Entry 7MO7 (electron microscopy, 4.80 A resolution (low resolution: residue-level contacts below are approximate; hydrogen-bond / salt-bridge calls are withheld)); this record covers chains E and A of the 4 polymer chains in the assembly.

Chain E:
Molecule: Hepatocyte growth factor receptor
Source organism: Homo sapiens
Notes: EC 2.7.10.1
Reference sequence: P08581 (MET_HUMAN); numbering as in UniProt (aligned over 1-1390)
Chain sequence (1390 residues; each row starts with the number of its first residue):
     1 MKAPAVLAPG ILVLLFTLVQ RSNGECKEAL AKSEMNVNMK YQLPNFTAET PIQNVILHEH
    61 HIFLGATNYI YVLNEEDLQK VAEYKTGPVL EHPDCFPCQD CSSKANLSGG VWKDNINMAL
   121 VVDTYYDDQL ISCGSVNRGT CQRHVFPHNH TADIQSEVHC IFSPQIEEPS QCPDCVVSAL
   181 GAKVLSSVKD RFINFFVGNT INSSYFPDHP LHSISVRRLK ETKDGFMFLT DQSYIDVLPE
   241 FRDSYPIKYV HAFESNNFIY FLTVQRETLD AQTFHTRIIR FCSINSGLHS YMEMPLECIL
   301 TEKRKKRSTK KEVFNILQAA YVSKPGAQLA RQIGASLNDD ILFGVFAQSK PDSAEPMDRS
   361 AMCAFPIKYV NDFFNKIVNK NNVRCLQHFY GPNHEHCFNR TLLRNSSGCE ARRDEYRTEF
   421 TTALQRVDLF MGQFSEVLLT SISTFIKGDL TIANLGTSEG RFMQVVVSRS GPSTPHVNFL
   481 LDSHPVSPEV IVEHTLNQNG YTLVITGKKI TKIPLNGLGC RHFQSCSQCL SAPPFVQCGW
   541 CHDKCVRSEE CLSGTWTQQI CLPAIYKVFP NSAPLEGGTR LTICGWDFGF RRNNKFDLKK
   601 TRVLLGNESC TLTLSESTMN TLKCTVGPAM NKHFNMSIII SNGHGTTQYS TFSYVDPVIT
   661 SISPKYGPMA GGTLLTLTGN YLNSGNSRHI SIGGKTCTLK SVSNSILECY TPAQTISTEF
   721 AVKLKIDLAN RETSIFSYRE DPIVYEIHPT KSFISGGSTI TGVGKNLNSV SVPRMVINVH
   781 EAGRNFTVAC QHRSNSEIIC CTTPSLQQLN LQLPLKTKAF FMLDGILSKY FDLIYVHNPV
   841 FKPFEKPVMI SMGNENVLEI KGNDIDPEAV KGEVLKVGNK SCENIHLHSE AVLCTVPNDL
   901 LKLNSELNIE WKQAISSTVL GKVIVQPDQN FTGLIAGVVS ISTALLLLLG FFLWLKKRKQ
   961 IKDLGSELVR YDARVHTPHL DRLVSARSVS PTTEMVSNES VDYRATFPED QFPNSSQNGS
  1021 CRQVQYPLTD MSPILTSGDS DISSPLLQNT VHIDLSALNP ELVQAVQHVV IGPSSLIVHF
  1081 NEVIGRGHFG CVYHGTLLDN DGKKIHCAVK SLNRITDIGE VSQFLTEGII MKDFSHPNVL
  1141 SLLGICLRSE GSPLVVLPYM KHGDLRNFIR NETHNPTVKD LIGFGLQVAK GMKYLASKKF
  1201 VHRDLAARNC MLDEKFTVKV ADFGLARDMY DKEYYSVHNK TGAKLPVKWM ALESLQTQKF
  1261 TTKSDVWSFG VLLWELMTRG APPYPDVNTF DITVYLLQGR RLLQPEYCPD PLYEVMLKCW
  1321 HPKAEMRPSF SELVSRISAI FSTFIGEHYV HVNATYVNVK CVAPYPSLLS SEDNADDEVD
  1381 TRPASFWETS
Disordered / not traced: 1-25, 107-109, 302-310, 627-633, 681-686, 739-1390
Disulfide bonds: C26-C584, C95-C101, C98-C160, C133-C141, C172-C175, C282-C409, C298-C363, C385-C397, C520-C538, C526-C561, C529-C545, C541-C551, C610-C624, C697-C709
Swiss-Prot annotation at these positions:
  - region: W1320 to V1359 (Interaction with MUC20)
  - active site: D1204 (Proton acceptor)
  - binding site (ATP): I1084 to V1092, K1110
  - site: R307, S308 (Cleavage), Y1003 (Required for ligand-induced CBL-mediated ubiquitination), E1009, D1010 (Breakpoint for translocation to form TPR-MET oncogene)
  - modified residue: S966 (Phosphoserine), T977 (Phosphothreonine), S990 (Phosphoserine), S997 (Phosphoserine), S1000 (Phosphoserine), Y1003 (Phosphotyrosine), Y1230 (Phosphotyrosine), Y1234 (Phosphotyrosine), Y1235 (Phosphotyrosine), T1289 (Phosphothreonine), Y1349 (Phosphotyrosine), Y1356 (Phosphotyrosine), Y1365 (Phosphotyrosine)
  - glycosylation: N45 (N-linked (GlcNAc...) asparagine), N106 (N-linked (GlcNAc...) asparagine), N149 (N-linked (GlcNAc...) asparagine), N202 (N-linked (GlcNAc...) asparagine), N399 (N-linked (GlcNAc...) asparagine), N405 (N-linked (GlcNAc...) asparagine), T582 (O-linked (Man) threonine), N607 (N-linked (GlcNAc...) asparagine), N635 (N-linked (GlcNAc...) asparagine), T676 (O-linked (Man) threonine), T761 (O-linked (Man) threonine), N785 (N-linked (GlcNAc...) asparagine), N879 (N-linked (GlcNAc...) asparagine), N930 (N-linked (GlcNAc...) asparagine)
  - natural variant: H150 (H150Y: Found in a case of cancer of unknown primary origin; uncertain significance), N375 (N375K: Found in lung cancer also including cases carrying EGFR mutations; uncertain significance; N375S), C385 (C385Y: Found in a case of cancer of unknown primary origin; uncertain significance), P773 (P773L: In gastric cancer), F841 (F841V: In DFNB97), L964 to D1010 (deletion: In OSFD), P991 (P991S: In gastric cancer), Y1003 (Y1003S: Found in a patient with sporadic unilateral osteofibrous dysplasia; uncertain significance), V1092 (V1092I: In RCCP), H1094 (H1094L: In RCCP; H1094R: In RCCP; H1094Y: In RCCP), H1106 (H1106D: In RCCP), M1131 (M1131T: In RCCP), 10 further natural variant entries in UniProt
  - mutagenesis: Y1234 (Y1234F: Complete loss of kinase activity and of ligand-induced ubiquitination. Alters interaction with PTPN1 and PTPN2. Loss of interaction with PTPN1 and PTPN2; when associated with F-1235), Y1235 (Y1235F: Complete loss of kinase activity. Alters interaction with PTPN1 and PTPN2. Loss of interaction with PTPN1 and PTPN2; when associated with F-1234), Y1313 (Y1313F: No effect on ligand-induced CBL-mediated ubiquitination; when associated with F-1349, F-1356 and F-1365), Y1349 (Y1349F: No effect on ligand-induced CBL-mediated ubiquitination; when associated with F-1313, F-1356 and F-1365), Y1356 (Y1356F: No effect on ligand-induced CBL-mediated ubiquitination; when associated with F-1313, F-1349 and F-1365), Y1365 (Y1365F: No effect on ligand-induced CBL-mediated ubiquitination; when associated with F-1313, F-1349 and F-1356)
From the paper describing this entry:
  - mutagenesis - E267A/R384A/E419A, Y369A/F373A, R592E/N593E/K595E/K599E: decreased signaling with Hepatocyte growth factor (chain A)
  - mutagenesis - R426A/R469A: abolished signaling with Hepatocyte growth factor (chain A)

Chain A:
Molecule: Hepatocyte growth factor
Source organism: Homo sapiens
Reference sequence: P14210 (HGF_HUMAN); numbering as in UniProt (aligned over 1-728)
Chain sequence (728 residues; numbered 1 to 728; the number before each row is that of its first residue):
     1 MWVTKLLPAL LLQHVLLHLL LLPIAIPYAE GQRKRRNTIH EFKKSAKTTL IKIDPALKIK
    61 TKKVNTADQC ANRCTRNKGL PFTCKAFVFD KARKQCLWFP FNSMSSGVKK EFGHEFDLYE
   121 NKDYIRNCII GKGRSYKGTV SITKSGIKCQ PWSSMIPHEH SFLPSSYRGK DLQENYCRNP
   181 RGEEGGPWCF TSNPEVRYEV CDIPQCSEVE CMTCNGESYR GLMDHTESGK ICQRWDHQTP
   241 HRHKFLPERY PDKGFDDNYC RNPDGQPRPW CYTLDPHTRW EYCAIKTCAD NTMNDTDVPL
   301 ETTECIQGQG EGYRGTVNTI WNGIPCQRWD SQYPHEHDMT PENFKCKDLR ENYCRNPDGS
   361 ESPWCFTTDP NIRVGYCSQI PNCDMSHGQD CYRGNGKNYM GNLSQTRSGL TCSMWDKNME
   421 DLHRHIFWEP DASKLNENYC RNPDDDAHGP WCYTGNPLIP WDYCPISRCE GDTTPTIVNL
   481 DHPVISCAKT KQLRVVNGIP TRTNIGWMVS LRYRNKHICG GSLIKESWVL TARQCFPSRD
   541 LKDYEAWLGI HDVHGRGDEK CKQVLNVSQL VYGPEGSDLV LMKLARPAVL DDFVSTIDLP
   601 NYGCTIPEKT SCSVYGWGYT GLINYDGLLR VAHLYIMGNE KCSQHHRGKV TLNESEICAG
   661 AEKIGSGPCE GDYGGPLVCE QHKMRMVLGV IVPGRGCAIP NRPGIFVRVA YYAKWIHKII
   721 LTYKVPQS
Disordered / not traced: 1-33, 56-58, 291-301, 345-350, 385-388, 431-433, 470-494, 723-728
Disulfide bonds: C70-C96, C74-C84, C128-C206, C149-C189, C177-C201, C211-C288, C232-C271, C260-C283, C305-C383, C326-C365, C354-C377, C391-C469, C412-C452, C440-C464, C519-C535, C612-C679, C642-C658, C669-C697
Swiss-Prot annotation at these positions:
  - modified residue: Q32 (Pyrrolidone carboxylic acid)
  - glycosylation: N294 (N-linked (GlcNAc...) (complex) asparagine), N402 (N-linked (GlcNAc...) (complex) asparagine), T476 (O-linked (GalNAc...) threonine), N566 (N-linked (GlcNAc...) (complex) asparagine), N653 (N-linked (GlcNAc...) (complex) asparagine)
  - mutagenesis: R494 (R494Q: Loss of activity due to absence of proteolytic cleavage)
From the paper describing this entry:
  - mutagenesis - R242E/K244E/R249E: decreased signaling
  - mutagenesis - E159R, R242E/K244E/R249E, W321R/E361R/Y376A, Y673A: decreased binding to Hepatocyte growth factor receptor (chain E)
  - mutagenesis - K34E/R35E/R36E, K47E, R73E/R76E/K78E, K91E, F112A, H114E, E159R, E195R, R197E, R242E, K244E, R249E, W321R/Y376A, W321R/E361R/Y376A, Y673A: decreased signaling with Hepatocyte growth factor receptor (chain E)

Chain E / chain A interface:
Pairs across the interface (12):
  Q332(E) - M155(A)
  I333(E) - M155(A)
  G334(E) - M155(A)
  Y369(E) - I156(A)
  Q425(E) - P157(A)
  Q425(E) - E159(A)
  Q425(E) - P194(A)
  R426(E) - E159(A)
  V427(E) - E159(A)
  V427(E) - R197(A)
  R469(E) - E159(A)
  R469(E) - F162(A)
Also at the interface, not in a pair above, chain E (12 interface residues in all): I299, K311, R331, I377
Also at the interface, not in a pair above, chain A (11 interface residues in all): H158, H160, E195, Y198

Overview:
12 residues of chain E face 11 of chain A across their interface. The paper reports that K34E/R35E/R36E, K47E
and R73E/R76E/K78E of chain A, among others, reduce signaling with Hepatocyte growth factor receptor (chain
E); E159R, R242E/K244E/R249E and W321R/E361R/Y376A of chain A, among others, reduce binding to Hepatocyte
growth factor receptor (chain E); 20 substitutions were tested in all.
Here chain E is Hepatocyte growth factor receptor and chain A is Hepatocyte growth factor, both from Homo
sapiens. Entry 7MO7 (Cryo-EM structure of 2:2 c-MET/HGF holo-complex) was determined by electron microscopy
together with 7MO8, 7MO9, 7MOA and 7MOB from the same study.
